PDB entry 7ELM | electron microscopy, 2.88 A resolution | chains K and L of the 22 polymer chains in the assembly

# Chain K
Name: Type I-F CRISPR-associated protein Csy1
From: Pseudomonas aeruginosa
Reference sequence: A0A3A8DDU9 (A0A3A8DDU9_PSEAI); residue numbers follow UniProt; this construct covers 1-434
Amino-acid sequence (434 residues; numbered 1 to 434; the number before each row is that of its first residue):
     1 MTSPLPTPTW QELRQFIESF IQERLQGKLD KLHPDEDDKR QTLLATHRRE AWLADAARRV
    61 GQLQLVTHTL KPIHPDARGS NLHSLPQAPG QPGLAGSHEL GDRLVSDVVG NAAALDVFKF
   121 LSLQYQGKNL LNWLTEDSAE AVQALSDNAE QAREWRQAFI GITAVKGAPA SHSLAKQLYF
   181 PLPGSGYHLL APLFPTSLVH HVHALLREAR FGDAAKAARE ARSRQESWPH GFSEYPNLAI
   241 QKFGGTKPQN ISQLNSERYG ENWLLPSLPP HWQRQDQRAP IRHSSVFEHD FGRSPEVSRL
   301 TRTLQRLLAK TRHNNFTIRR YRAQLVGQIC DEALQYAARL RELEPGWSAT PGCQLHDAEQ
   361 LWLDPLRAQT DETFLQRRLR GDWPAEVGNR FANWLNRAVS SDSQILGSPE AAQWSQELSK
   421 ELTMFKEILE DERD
Disordered / not traced: 1-10
From the paper describing this entry:
  - mutagenesis - K247E, K247E/N250D, N250D: decreased binding to dsDNASP
  - mutagenesis - K247E, N250D: decreased binding to dsDNANS
  - mutagenesis - K247E: abolished binding to 15-bp dsDNASP

# Chain L
Name: CRISPR type I-F/YPEST-associated protein Csy2
From: Pseudomonas aeruginosa
Reference sequence: B3G161 (B3G161_PSEAI); residues 1-327 here = UniProt positions 1-327
Amino-acid sequence (327 residues; each row starts with the number of its first residue):
     1 MSVTDPEALL LLPRLSIQNA NAISSPLTWG FPSPGAFTGF VHALQRRVGI SLDIELDGVG
    61 IVCHRFEAQI SQPAGKRTKV FNLTRNPLNR DGSTAAIVEE GRAHLEVSLL LGVHGDGLDD
   121 HPAQEIARQV QEQAGAMRLA GGSILPWCNE RFPAPNAELL MLGGSDEQRR KNQRRLTRRL
   181 LPGFALVSRE ALLQQHLETL RTTLPEATTL DALLDLCRIN FEPPATSSEE EASPPDAAWQ
   241 VRDKPGWLVP IPAGYNALSP LYLPGEVRNA RDRETPLRFV ENLFGLGEWL SPHRVAALSD
   301 LLWYHHAEPD KGLYRWSTPR FVEHAIA
Disordered / not traced: 1-2, 224-238, 323-327

# Interface between chain K and chain L
Residue-residue contacts (110; chain K residue first):
  Leu85(K) with Leu258(L), hydrophobic
  Ala88(K) with Asn256(L), hydrogen bond (backbone-side chain)
  Gly90(K) with Lys311(L)
  Gln91(K) with Leu313(L); Arg315(L)
  Pro92(K) with Gln194(L), hydrogen bond (backbone-side chain)
  Gly93(K) with Glu190(L); Leu193(L)
  Leu94(K) with Phe284(L)
  Ala95(K) with Asn282(L); Leu283(L); Phe284(L), hydrogen bond (backbone-backbone)
  Ser97(K) with Glu281(L), hydrogen bond (backbone-side chain)
  Pro169(K) with Tyr262(L), hydrophobic; Val267(L); Arg268(L)
  Ser171(K) with Arg268(L), hydrogen bond (backbone-backbone); Asn269(L), hydrogen bond (backbone-side chain)
  His172(K) with Asn269(L)
  Gln177(K) with Arg271(L), hydrogen bond (backbone-side chain)
  Leu178(K) with Tyr255(L); Arg271(L)
  Tyr179(K) with Arg271(L); Asp272(L)
  Phe180(K) with His305(L); His306(L); Ala307(L), hydrophobic; Tyr314(L), hydrophobic
  Pro181(K) with His42(L); His305(L); Ala307(L)
  Leu182(K) with Pro309(L), hydrophobic
  Pro183(K) with Ala307(L)
  Tyr187(K) with His42(L); Arg46(L); Thr275(L); Pro276(L)
  His188(K) with Leu261(L); Pro276(L); Arg278(L), hydrogen bond; Tyr314(L), hydrogen bond
  Leu189(K) with Arg271(L); Asp272(L); Pro276(L), hydrogen bond (backbone-backbone); Leu277(L); Arg278(L), hydrogen bond (backbone-backbone)
  Leu190(K) with Tyr255(L), hydrophobic; Arg278(L); Val280(L), hydrophobic; Tyr314(L), hydrophobic
  Ala191(K) with Arg278(L), hydrogen bond (backbone-backbone); Phe279(L); Val280(L), hydrogen bond (backbone-backbone)
  Pro192(K) with Val280(L); Asn282(L)
  Leu193(K) with Val280(L), hydrogen bond (backbone-backbone)
  Phe194(K) with Pro26(L), hydrophobic
  Pro195(K) with Pro26(L)
  Val199(K) with Pro26(L)
  Val202(K) with Leu27(L), hydrophobic
  Arg210(K) with Thr78(L)
  Ser227(K) with Glu222(L), hydrogen bond (side chain-backbone)
  Trp228(K) with Phe221(L)
  Gly231(K) with Ile219(L)
  Phe232(K) with Ile219(L), hydrogen bond (backbone-backbone)
  Ser233(K) with Leu216(L)
  Glu234(K) with Arg77(L), salt bridge; Leu216(L); Cys217(L)
  Tyr235(K) with Leu216(L)
  Asn237(K) with Trp29(L), hydrogen bond (backbone-side chain)
  Leu238(K) with Thr78(L); Lys79(L), hydrogen bond (backbone-backbone)
  Ala239(K) with Trp29(L), hydrophobic; Lys79(L); Phe81(L), hydrophobic
  Ile240(K) with Thr78(L); Lys79(L), hydrogen bond (backbone-backbone); Phe81(L); Glu99(L)
  Gln241(K) with Glu99(L)
  Lys242(K) with Glu99(L), hydrogen bond (backbone-side chain)
  Gly244(K) with Ile97(L)
  Asn262(K) with Pro26(L)
  Leu264(K) with Ile23(L), hydrophobic; Ser25(L); Leu27(L); Thr28(L); Trp29(L)
  Leu265(K) with Leu27(L), hydrogen bond (backbone-backbone); Thr28(L); Trp29(L), hydrogen bond (backbone-backbone)
  Pro266(K) with Trp29(L); Pro250(L)
  Ser267(K) with Gly30(L); Phe31(L), hydrogen bond (backbone-backbone)
  Leu268(K) with Gly30(L); Phe66(L), hydrophobic; Val249(L); Trp289(L)
  Pro269(K) with Cys63(L), hydrophobic; Phe66(L), hydrophobic
  Pro270(K) with Phe184(L), hydrophobic; Trp247(L)
  Trp272(K) with Phe66(L)
  Gly327(K) with Arg294(L), hydrogen bond (backbone-side chain)
  Asp331(K) with Arg294(L)
  Ala338(K) with Leu181(L), hydrophobic
  Asp431(K) with Arg178(L), hydrogen bond (backbone-side chain)
  Glu432(K) with Arg178(L)
Other interface residues (no listed pair), chain K (71 interface residues in all): Pro75, Ser80, Ser84, Gly96, Gly167, Ala170, Leu198, Gln225, Glu226, His230, Cys330, Gln335
Other interface residues (no listed pair), chain L (74 interface residues in all): Val80, Val98, Ala212, Leu213, Arg218, Asn220, Trp239, Ala253, Glu266, Ala270, Gly285, Trp316

# In short
The interface between chain K and chain L involves 71 residues on one side and 74 on the other, with 25
hydrogen bonds and 1 salt bridge. Among the polar pairs are Glu234(K)-Arg77(L), Ala88(K)-Asn256(L) and
Pro92(K)-Gln194(L). The paper reports that K247E, K247E/N250D and N250D of chain K reduce binding to dsDNASP;
K247E and N250D of chain K reduce binding to dsDNANS.
Chain K is Type I-F CRISPR-associated protein Csy1 and chain L is CRISPR type I-F/YPEST-associated protein
Csy2, both from Pseudomonas aeruginosa; the structure, Structure of Csy-AcrIF24, was determined by electron
microscopy, deposited together with 7ELN and 7WE6.
